8JCC - chains B and J of the 10 polymer chains in the assembly; structure by electron microscopy, 3.42 A resolution.

== Chain B ==
Molecule: Histone H4
Source organism: Homo sapiens
Reference sequence: P62805 (H4_HUMAN); residues 1-102 here correspond to UniProt positions 2-103 (UniProt number = residue number + 1)
Sequence (102 residues; each row starts with the number of its first residue):
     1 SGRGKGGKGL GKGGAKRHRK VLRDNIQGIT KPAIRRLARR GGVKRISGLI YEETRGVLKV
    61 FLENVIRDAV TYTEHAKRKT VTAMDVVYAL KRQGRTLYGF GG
Unresolved in the structure: 1-22, 102
Swiss-Prot annotation at these positions:
  - DNA-binding region: Lys16 to Lys20
  - modified residue: Ser1 (N-acetylserine), Arg3 (Asymmetric dimethylarginine), Lys5 (N6-(2-hydroxyisobutyryl)lysine), Lys8 (N6-(2-hydroxyisobutyryl)lysine), Lys12 (N6-(2-hydroxyisobutyryl)lysine), Lys16 (N6-(2-hydroxyisobutyryl)lysine), Lys20 (N6,N6,N6-trimethyllysine), Lys31 (N6-(2-hydroxyisobutyryl)lysine), Lys44 (N6-(2-hydroxyisobutyryl)lysine), Ser47 (Phosphoserine), Tyr51 (Phosphotyrosine), Lys59 (N6-(2-hydroxyisobutyryl)lysine), Lys77 (N6-(2-hydroxyisobutyryl)lysine), Lys79 (N6-(2-hydroxyisobutyryl)lysine), Thr80 (Phosphothreonine), Tyr88 (Phosphotyrosine), Lys91 (N6-(2-hydroxyisobutyryl)lysine)
  - cross-link (Glycyl lysine isopeptide (Lys-Gly)): Lys12 (interchain with G-Cter in SUMO2), Lys20 (interchain with G-Cter in SUMO2), Lys31 (interchain with G-Cter in SUMO2), Lys59 (interchain with G-Cter in SUMO2), Lys79 (interchain with G-Cter in SUMO2), Lys91 (interchain with G-Cter in SUMO2)

== Chain J ==
Molecule: 147-nt DNA strand
Sequence (147 nucleotides; numbered -73 to 73; the number before each row is that of its first residue; numbers below 1 keep their minus sign (DA-73 is residue -73)):
   -73 ATCGAGAATC CCGGTGCCGA GGCCGCTCAA TTGGTCGTAG ACAGCTCTAG CACCGCTTAA
   -13 ACGCACGTAC GCGCTGTCCC CCGCGTTTTA ACCGCCAAGG GGATTACTCC CTAGTCTCCA
    47 GGCACGTGTC AGATATATAC ATCCGAT
Unresolved in the structure: -73 to -62, 55-73

== Chain B / chain J interface ==
Contacting residue pairs (11; chain B residue first):
  Arg23(B) - DA16(J)  phosphate contact
  Arg45(B) - DC7(J)  sugar contact
  Arg45(B) - DC8(J)  phosphate contact
  Ile46(B) - DC7(J)  sugar contact
  Ile46(B) - DC8(J)  hydrogen bond to the phosphate
  Ser47(B) - DC7(J)  phosphate contact
  Gly48(B) - DC7(J)  hydrogen bond to the phosphate
  Arg78(B) - DG28(J)  phosphate contact
  Lys79(B) - DG27(J)  phosphate contact
  Lys79(B) - DG28(J)  hydrogen bond to the phosphate
  Thr80(B) - DG28(J)  hydrogen bond to the phosphate
Interface residues without a listed pair, chain B (11 interface residues in all): Arg35, Arg39, Lys44
Interface residues without a listed pair, chain J (7 interface residues in all): DG9, DA29

== In short ==
11 residues of chain B face 7 of chain J across their interface, with 4 hydrogen bonds. Among the polar pairs
are Ile46(B)-DC8(J), Gly48(B)-DC7(J) and Lys79(B)-DG28(J). Curated annotation (UniProt) lists a DNA-binding
region on chain B.
Chain B is Histone H4 (Homo sapiens) and chain J is a 147-nt DNA strand; the structure, Human histone H2B
variant H2BFWT Cryo-EM structure with 601 DNA sequence, was determined by electron microscopy (same
publication as 8JBX and 8JCD).
